Entry 1PP8 (X-ray diffraction, 3.05 A resolution); this record covers chains J and F of the 3 polymer chains in the assembly.

== Chain J ==
Molecule: Alpha-scs inr
Sequence (12 nucleotides; numbered 3 to 14; the number before each row is that of its first residue):
     3 CATGTGAAGTGA

== Chain F ==
Name: 39 kDa initiator binding protein
From: Trichomonas vaginalis
UniProtKB: Q95VR4 (Q95VR4_TRIVA); residues 1-126 here = UniProt positions 1-126
Chain sequence (132 residues; each row starts with the number of its first residue):
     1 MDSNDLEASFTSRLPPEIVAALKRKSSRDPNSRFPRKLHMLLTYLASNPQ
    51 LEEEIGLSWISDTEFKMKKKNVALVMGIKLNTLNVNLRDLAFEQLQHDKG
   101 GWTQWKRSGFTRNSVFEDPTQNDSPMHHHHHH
Disordered / not traced: 1, 115-132
Construct notes: expression tag (127-132)
What the authors report for this chain:
  - specificity-determining residues: Lys25, Arg28 (proposed by the authors, not directly observed)

== Chain J / chain F interface ==
Contacting residue pairs (17; chain J residue first):
  DA4(J) - His97(F)  phosphate contact
  DA4(J) - Asp98(F)  sugar contact
  DT5(J) - Lys69(F)  salt bridge to the phosphate
  DT5(J) - Gln94(F)  hydrogen bond to the phosphate
  DT5(J) - His97(F)  salt bridge to the phosphate
  DT5(J) - Asp98(F)  hydrogen bond to the phosphate
  DG6(J) - Asn81(F)  base contact
  DG6(J) - Asn84(F)  phosphate contact
  DG6(J) - Arg88(F)  salt bridge to the phosphate
  DT7(J) - Asn81(F)  hydrogen bond to the base
  DT7(J) - Arg88(F)  salt bridge to the phosphate
  DT12(J) - Lys25(F)  hydrogen bond to the base
  DG13(J) - Lys25(F)  hydrogen bond to the base
  DG13(J) - Ser26(F)  base contact
  DA14(J) - Arg24(F)  salt bridge to the phosphate
  DA14(J) - Ser27(F)  phosphate contact
  DA14(J) - Arg28(F)  base contact
Other interface residues (no listed pair), chain F (13 interface residues in all): Thr103

== Summary ==
Chain J and chain F form an interface of 7 and 13 residues respectively; the contacts include 5 hydrogen bonds
and 5 salt bridges. Polar pairs include DT7(J)-Asn81(F), DT12(J)-Lys25(F) and DG13(J)-Lys25(F). From the
paper: specificity determinants Lys25(F) and Arg28(F).
Chain J is Alpha-scs inr and chain F is 39 kDa initiator binding protein (Trichomonas vaginalis); the
structure, crystal structure of the T. vaginalis IBP39 Initiator binding domain (IBD) bound to the alpha-SCS
Inr ..., was determined by X-ray diffraction, deposited together with 1PP7, 1Q87, 1Q88 and 1Q89.
